PDB entry 4JXW | X-ray diffraction, 2.30 A resolution | chain A

# Chain A
Protein: Beta-lactamase
Source organism: Escherichia coli
Notes: EC 3.5.2.6
UniProt: P00811 (AMPC_ECOLI); residues 4-361 here correspond to UniProt positions 20-377 (UniProt number = residue number + 16)
Chain sequence (358 residues; row label = number of the first residue in the row):
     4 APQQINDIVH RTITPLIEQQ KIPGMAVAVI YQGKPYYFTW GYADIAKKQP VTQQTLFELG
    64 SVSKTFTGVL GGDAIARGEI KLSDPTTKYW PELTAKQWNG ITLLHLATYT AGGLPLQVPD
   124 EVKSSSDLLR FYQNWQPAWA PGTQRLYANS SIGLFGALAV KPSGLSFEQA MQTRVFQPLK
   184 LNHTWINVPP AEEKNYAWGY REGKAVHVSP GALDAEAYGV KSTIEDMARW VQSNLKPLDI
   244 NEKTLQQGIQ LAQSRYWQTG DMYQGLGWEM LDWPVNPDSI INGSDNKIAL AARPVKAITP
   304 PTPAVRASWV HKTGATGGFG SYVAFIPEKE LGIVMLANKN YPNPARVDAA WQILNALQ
Ligand contacts: 1MW (3-{[3-(4-carboxyphenyl)propyl]sulfamoyl}thiophene-2-carboxylic acid): Gly63, Ser64, Lys67, Leu119, Gln120, Tyr150, Asn152, Val209, His210, Val211, Ser212, Ala220, Tyr221, Asn289, Leu293, Thr316, Gly317, Ala318, Thr319, Gly320, Gly321
UniProt features mapped onto this chain:
  - active site: Ser64 (Acyl-ester intermediate)
  - binding site (a beta-lactam): Ser64, Gln120, Tyr150, Asn152, Ala318, Asn343

# In short
Chain A binds compound 1MW. From UniProt: active-site residue Ser64 and 6 beta-lactam-binding residues.
Chain A is Beta-lactamase (Escherichia coli); the structure, X-ray crystal structure of AmpC beta-lactamase
from E. coli in complex with a non-covalent inhibitor
3-{[3-(4-CARBOXYPHENYL)PROPYL]SULFAMOYL}THIOPHENE-2-CARBOXYLIC ..., was determined by X-ray diffraction (same
publication as 4JXS and 4JXV).
